Entry 6AYG (electron microscopy, 4.65 A resolution (low resolution: residue-level contacts below are approximate; hydrogen-bond / salt-bridge calls are withheld)); this record covers chains A and B of the 4 polymer chains in the assembly.

[Chain A (and B)]
Protein: Mucolipin-3
Source organism: Homo sapiens
Notes: chain B of this document is another copy of the same molecule, construct and numbering; everything in this record applies to it too
UniProtKB: Q8TDD5 (MCLN3_HUMAN); residue numbers follow UniProt; this construct covers 1-553
Sequence (558 residues; row label = number of the first residue in the row; numbers below 1 keep their minus sign (Gly-4 is residue -4)):
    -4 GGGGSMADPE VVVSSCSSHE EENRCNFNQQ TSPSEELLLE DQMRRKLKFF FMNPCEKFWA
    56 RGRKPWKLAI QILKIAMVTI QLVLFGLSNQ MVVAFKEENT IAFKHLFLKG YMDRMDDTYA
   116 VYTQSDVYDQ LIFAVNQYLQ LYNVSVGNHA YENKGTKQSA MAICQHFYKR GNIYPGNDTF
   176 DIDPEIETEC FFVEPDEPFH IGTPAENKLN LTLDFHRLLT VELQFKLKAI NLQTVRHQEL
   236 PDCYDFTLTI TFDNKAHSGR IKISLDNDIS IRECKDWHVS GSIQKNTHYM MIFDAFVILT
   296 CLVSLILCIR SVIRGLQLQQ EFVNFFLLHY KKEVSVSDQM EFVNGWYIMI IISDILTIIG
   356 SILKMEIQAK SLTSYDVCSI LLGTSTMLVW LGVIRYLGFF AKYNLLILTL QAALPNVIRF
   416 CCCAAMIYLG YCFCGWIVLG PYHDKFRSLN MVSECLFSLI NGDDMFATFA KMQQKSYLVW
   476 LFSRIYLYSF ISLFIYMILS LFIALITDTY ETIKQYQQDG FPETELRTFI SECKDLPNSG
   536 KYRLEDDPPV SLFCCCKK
Disordered / not traced: -4 to 39, 149-154, 192-201, 276-281, 319-339, 514-518, 527-553
Sequence notes: expression tag (-4 to 0)
UniProt features mapped onto this chain:
  - region: Lys52 to Lys62 (Interaction with phosphoinositides), Lys104 to Thr118 (Extracellular/lumenal pore loop)
  - motif: Asn456 to Asp459 (Selectivity filter)
  - site: Arg305 (Interaction with phosphoinositides)
  - glycosylation (N-linked (GlcNAc...) asparagine): Asn138, Asn172, Asn205
  - mutagenesis: Asp108 (D108N: Abolishes basal channel activity without affecting channel activation by a synthetic agonist; when associated with N-111 and N-112), Asp111 (D111N: Abolishes basal channel activity without affecting channel activation by a synthetic agonist; when associated with N-108 and N-112), Asp112 (D112N: Abolishes basal channel activity without affecting channel activation by a synthetic agonist; when associated with N-108 and N-111), His252 (H252A: Increases inhibition by lumenal H(+). Decreases inhibition by lumenal H(+); when associated with A-283), His273 (H273A: Increases inhibition by lumenal H(+). Decreases inhibition by lumenal H(+); when associated with A-283), His283 (H283A: Constitutive active channel; abolishes inhibition by lumenal H(+); retains the Ca(2+)-dependent inactivation of the Ca(2+) current. Decreases inhibition by lumenal H(+) ...), Ala419 (A419P: Constitutive active channel; abolishes inhibition by lumenal H(+); increases the pore diameter), Tyr423 (Y423A: Nearly abolishes channel activation by a synthetic agonist), Glu449 (E449A: Constitutive active channel; greatly impairs inhibition by lumenal Na(+); E449K: Abolishes channel activity), Asp458 to Asp459 (Enhances endocytosis), Asp458 (D458K: Nearly abolishes channel activity; inhibits starvation-induced autophagy), Asp459 (D459A: Decreases in Ca(2+) permeability and selectivity; decreases channel pore dynamic behavior), 1 further mutagenesis entry in UniProt

[Interface between chain A and chain B]
Pairs across the interface - 45 pairs, chain A then chain B:
  Gln85(A) with Trp431(B); Arg442(B)
  Phe90(A) with Ala251(B)
  Glu93(A) with Ser253(B)
  His100(A) with Tyr117(B)
  Asp108(A) with Asp108(B)
  Val141(A) with Tyr117(B)
  Gly142(A) with Gly254(B)
  Asn143(A) with His252(B)
  Leu227(A) with His252(B)
  Cys269(A) with Asp173(B)
  Lys270(A) with Asn172(B); Asp173(B)
  Asp271(A) with Thr174(B); Phe175(B)
  Trp272(A) with Phe175(B)
  His273(A) with Phe175(B); Asp176(B); Ile177(B)
  Val274(A) with Ile177(B)
  Ser275(A) with Ile177(B); Asp178(B); Pro179(B)
  Met382(A) with Cys429(B)
  Trp385(A) with Leu424(B); Gly425(B); Phe428(B)
  Ala396(A) with Arg414(B)
  Asn399(A) with Arg414(B)
  Leu400(A) with Arg414(B)
  Leu401(A) with Arg414(B); Phe415(B)
  Asn445(A) with Arg479(B)
  Ser448(A) with Arg479(B)
  Glu449(A) with Arg479(B); Tyr483(B)
  Phe452(A) with Tyr483(B); Ile486(B)
  Asn456(A) with Gly457(B)
  Asp458(A) with Asp458(B)
  Phe497(A) with Ile490(B); Tyr491(B)
  Ile501(A) with Ser495(B)
  Tyr505(A) with Ala499(B); Leu500(B)
Other interface residues (no listed pair), chain A (46 interface residues in all): Leu77, Gly81, Asn84, Val88, Asn94, Val139, Gln228, Ser374, Ile375, Gly378, Leu392, Tyr398, Tyr423, Gly457, Ile498
Other interface residues (no listed pair), chain B (43 interface residues in all): Arg109, Thr118, Lys250, Asn411, Cys418, Met421, Ile432, Val433, Pro436, Met460, Phe464

[In short]
46 residues of chain A and 43 residues of chain B are in contact. From UniProt: 12 mutagenesis sites on chain
A.
Chain A and chain B are both Mucolipin-3 (Homo sapiens); the structure, Human Apo-TRPML3 channel at pH 4.8,
was determined by electron microscopy, deposited together with 6AYE and 6AYF.
